6SLI - chains A and B of the 3 polymer chains in the assembly; structure by X-ray diffraction, 3.38 A resolution.

# Chain A
Name: Lipoprotein RagB
Organism: Porphyromonas gingivalis (strain ATCC BAA-308 / W83)
UniProt: F5H948 (F5H948_PORGI); numbering as in UniProt (aligned over 20-501)
Sequence (488 residues; row label = number of the first residue in the row):
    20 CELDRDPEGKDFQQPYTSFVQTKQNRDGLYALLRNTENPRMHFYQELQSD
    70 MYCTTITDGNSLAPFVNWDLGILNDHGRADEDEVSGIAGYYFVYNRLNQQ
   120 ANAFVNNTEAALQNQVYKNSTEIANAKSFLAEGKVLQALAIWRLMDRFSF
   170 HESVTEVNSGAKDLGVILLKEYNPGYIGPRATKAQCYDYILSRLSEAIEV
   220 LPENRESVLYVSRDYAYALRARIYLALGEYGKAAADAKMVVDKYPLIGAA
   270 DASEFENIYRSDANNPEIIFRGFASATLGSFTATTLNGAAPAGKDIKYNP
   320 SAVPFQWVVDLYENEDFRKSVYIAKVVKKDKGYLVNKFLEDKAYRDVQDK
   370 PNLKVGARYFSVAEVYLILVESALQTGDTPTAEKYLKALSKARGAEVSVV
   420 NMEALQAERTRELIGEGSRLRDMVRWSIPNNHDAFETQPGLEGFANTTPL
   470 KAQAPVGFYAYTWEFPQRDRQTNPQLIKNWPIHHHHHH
Disordered / not traced: 502-507
Construct notes: expression tag (502-507)
Covalently attached groups: compound 5PL linked to Cys20
Reported in the primary citation:
  - binding site for Asttggnsqrggg: Asp99 to Glu102
  - binding site for Asttggnsqrggg: Asp101

# Chain B
Name: RagA protein
Organism: Porphyromonas gingivalis (strain ATCC BAA-308 / W83)
UniProt: Q7MXJ7 (Q7MXJ7_PORGI); residues 21-1017 here = UniProt positions 21-1017
Sequence (997 residues; row label = number of the first residue in the row):
    21 QNRTVKGTVISSEDNEPLIGANVVVVGNTTIGAATDLDGNFTLSVPANAK
    71 MLRVSYSGMTTKEVAIANVMKIVLDPDSKVLEQVVVLGYGTGQKLSTVSG
   121 SVAKVSSEKLAEKPVANIMDALQGQVAGMQVMTTSGDPTAVASVEIHGTG
   171 SLGASSAPLYIVDGMQTSLDVVATMNPNDFESMSVLKDASATSIYGARAA
   221 NGVVFIQTKKGKMSERGRITFNASYGISQILNTKPLDNMMTGDELLDFQV
   271 KAGFWGNNQTVQKVKDMILAGAEDLYGNYDSLKDEYGKTLFPVDFNHDAD
   321 WLKALFKTAPTSQGDISFSGGSQGTSYYASIGYFDQEGMAREPANFKRYS
   371 GRLNFESRINEWLKVGANLSGAIANRRSADYFGKYYMGSGTFGVLTMPRY
   421 YNPFDVNGDLADVYYMYGATRPSMTEPYFAKMRPFSSESHQANVNGFAQI
   471 TPIKGLTLKAQAGVDITNTRTSSKRMPNNPYDSTPLGERRERAYRDVSKS
   521 FTNTAEYKFSIDEKHDLTALMGHEYIEYEGDVIGASSKGFESDKLMLLSQ
   571 GKTGNSLSLPEHRVAEYAYLSFFSRFNYGFDKWMYIDFSVRNDQSSRFGS
   621 NNRSAWFYSVGGMFDIYNKFIQESNWLSDLRLKMSYGTTGNSEIGNYNHQ
   671 ALVTVNNYTEDAMGLSISTAGNPDLSWEKQSQFNFGLAAGAFNNRLSAEV
   721 DFYVRTTNDMLIDVPMPYISGFFSQYQNVGSMKNTGVDLSLKGTIYQNKD
   771 WNVYASANFNYNRQEITKLFFGLNKYMLPNTGTIWEIGYPNSFYMAEYAG
   821 IDKKTGKQLWYVPGQVDADGNKVTTSQYSADLETRIDKSVTPPITGGFSL
   871 GASWKGLSLDADFAYIVGKWMINNDRYFTENGGGLMQLNKDKMLLNAWTE
   921 DNKETDVPKLGQSPQFDTHLLENASFLRLKNLKLTYVLPNSLFAGQNVIG
   971 GARVYLMARNLLTVTKYKGFDPEAGGNVGKNQYPNSKQYVAGIQLSF
Disordered / not traced: 21-114, 839-841
Residues lining bound ligands: 5PL ((1R,4S,6R)-6-({[2-(acetylamino)-2-deoxy-alpha-D-glucopyranosyl]oxy}methyl)-4-hydroxy-1-{[(15-methylhexadecanoyl)oxy]methyl}-4-oxido-7-oxo-3,5-dioxa-8-aza-4-phosphaheptacos-1-yl 15-methylhexadecanoate): Phe521, Asn523, His543, Tyr545, Leu590, Phe592
Reported in the primary citation:
  - binding site for Asttggnsqrggg: Asn894

# How chain A and chain B interact
Pairs across the interface (134):
  Cys20(A) with Tyr545(B), hydrophobic
  Leu22(A) with Leu590(B), hydrophobic; Ser616(B); Arg623(B)
  Asp23(A) with Arg623(B)
  Arg24(A) with Tyr545(B); Glu586(B), salt bridge; Tyr587(B); Ala588(B); Ser616(B); Tyr667(B); Gln670(B)
  Asp25(A) with Tyr667(B), hydrogen bond (backbone-side chain); Gln670(B), hydrogen bond
  Pro26(A) with Tyr667(B); Leu672(B), hydrophobic
  Glu27(A) with Val584(B)
  Lys29(A) with Leu672(B); Val673(B); Thr674(B)
  Asp30(A) with Ala671(B); Leu672(B); Val673(B), hydrogen bond (backbone-backbone)
  Phe31(A) with Ala671(B)
  Gln32(A) with Ala671(B), hydrogen bond (backbone-backbone); Leu672(B); Val673(B); Ile687(B); Thr689(B), hydrogen bond (side chain-backbone)
  Gln43(A) with Met683(B); Gly684(B); Leu685(B), hydrogen bond (backbone-backbone)
  Asn44(A) with Leu685(B)
  Asp46(A) with Tyr678(B)
  Gly47(A) with Asn676(B); Leu685(B); Ser686(B), hydrogen bond (backbone-side chain)
  Tyr49(A) with Tyr678(B)
  Ala50(A) with Asn676(B); Asn677(B); Tyr678(B), hydrophobic
  Leu51(A) with Asn676(B)
  Arg53(A) with Asn677(B), hydrogen bond (side chain-backbone); Tyr678(B), hydrogen bond (side chain-backbone)
  Ile75(A) with Phe274(B), hydrophobic; Trp275(B), hydrophobic; Tyr437(B), hydrophobic; Gln907(B)
  Asp77(A) with Gln907(B), hydrogen bond (backbone-side chain)
  Asn79(A) with Leu905(B)
  Asp88(A) with Ser933(B), hydrogen bond
  Gly90(A) with Gln935(B)
  Asn93(A) with Ala850(B)
  Asp94(A) with Asn800(B)
  Gly96(A) with Asn800(B)
  Ala98(A) with Tyr738(B), hydrogen bond (backbone-side chain); Phe743(B)
  Asp99(A) with Phe743(B)
  Tyr110(A) with Tyr738(B), hydrophobic; Ile739(B)
  Phe111(A) with Tyr738(B), hydrophobic; Gly741(B); Phe742(B); Phe743(B), hydrophobic
  Asn114(A) with Tyr738(B); Ile739(B)
  Arg115(A) with Gly741(B)
  Gln118(A) with Ile739(B), hydrogen bond (side chain-backbone); Ser740(B)
  Gln119(A) with Ser686(B); Ile687(B), hydrogen bond (side chain-backbone)
  Ile186(A) with Ile739(B), hydrophobic
  Leu188(A) with Ile739(B), hydrophobic
  Tyr191(A) with Ile687(B); Phe742(B)
  Pro193(A) with Ser740(B); Phe742(B), hydrophobic
  Tyr195(A) with Ile739(B)
  Ile196(A) with Pro737(B), hydrophobic
  Leu228(A) with Tyr678(B), hydrogen bond (backbone-side chain)
  Tyr229(A) with Tyr678(B), hydrophobic
  Arg290(A) with Tyr678(B)
  Gly291(A) with Tyr678(B)
  Phe292(A) with Tyr678(B), hydrogen bond (backbone-side chain); Thr679(B); Glu680(B)
  Ser294(A) with Glu680(B), hydrogen bond
  Ala295(A) with Asn575(B)
  Thr296(A) with Leu577(B); Glu680(B)
  Leu297(A) with Tyr678(B); Thr679(B)
  Pro310(A) with Ser503(B)
  Ala311(A) with Ser503(B)
  Gly312(A) with Ser503(B), hydrogen bond (backbone-backbone)
  Lys316(A) with Thr440(B)
  Asn318(A) with Gly438(B), hydrogen bond (side chain-backbone); Ala439(B)
  Lys347(A) with Tyr437(B), hydrogen bond
  Ala362(A) with Asn575(B)
  Arg364(A) with Asn575(B), hydrogen bond (backbone-side chain)
  Asp365(A) with Lys558(B), salt bridge; Asn575(B); Ser576(B)
  Lys369(A) with Pro505(B); Leu506(B)
  Glu461(A) with Asn278(B); Gln279(B); Ile288(B)
  Gly462(A) with Trp275(B); Ile288(B); Tyr437(B)
  Asn465(A) with Phe274(B); Trp275(B); Gly276(B), hydrogen bond (side chain-backbone)
  Thr466(A) with Asn277(B)
  Lys470(A) with Gly903(B), hydrogen bond (side chain-backbone); Gly931(B)
  Arg487(A) with Pro735(B); Met736(B), hydrogen bond (side chain-backbone); Tyr738(B); Phe743(B), hydrogen bond (side chain-backbone); Tyr796(B), hydrogen bond
  Asp488(A) with Pro737(B); Tyr738(B), hydrogen bond (side chain-backbone); Ile739(B)
  Arg489(A) with Ala850(B)
  Gln490(A) with Leu793(B); Tyr796(B); Met797(B)
  Thr491(A) with Pro737(B); Phe791(B)
  Ile501(A) with Ser849(B); Asp851(B)
Interface residues without a listed pair, chain A (86 interface residues in all): Gly28, Leu48, Thr76, Gly78, Ile91, Glu100, Val103, Ala122, Tyr317, Val366, Tyr378, Phe463, Pro485, Gln486, Lys497
Interface residues without a listed pair, chain B (79 interface residues in all): Gly273, Thr504, Glu547, Tyr589, Gln614, Asn666, Ala682, Ala690, Lys795, Pro799, Gln847, Tyr848, Tyr897

# In short
86 residues of chain A and 79 residues of chain B are in contact, with 27 hydrogen bonds and 2 salt bridges.
Among the polar pairs are Arg24(A)-Glu586(B), Asp365(A)-Lys558(B) and Asp25(A)-Tyr667(B). Ligands of chain B:
compound 5PL. Compound 5PL is covalently linked to Cys20(A). The paper reports a binding site for
Asttggnsqrggg at Asp99(A), Asp101(A) and Asn894(B).
Here chain A is Lipoprotein RagB and chain B is RagA protein, both from Porphyromonas gingivalis (strain ATCC
BAA-308 / W83). Entry 6SLI (Structure of the RagAB peptide transporter) was determined by X-ray diffraction
together with 6SLJ, 6SLN, 6SM3, 6SML and 6SMQ from the same study.
